Entry 8QU2 (X-ray diffraction, 1.45 A resolution); this record covers chains B and C of the 3 polymer chains in the assembly.

# Chain B
Molecule: Nuclear transcription factor Y subunit beta
Organism: Homo sapiens
Reference sequence: P25208 (NFYB_HUMAN); residue numbers follow UniProt; this construct covers 51-143
Chain sequence (95 residues; numbered 49 to 143; the number before each row is that of its first residue):
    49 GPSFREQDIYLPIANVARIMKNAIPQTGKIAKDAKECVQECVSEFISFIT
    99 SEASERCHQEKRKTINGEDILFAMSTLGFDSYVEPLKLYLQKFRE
Unresolved in the structure: 49-56
Differences from the reference sequence: expression tag (49-50)
Swiss-Prot annotation at these positions:
  - DNA-binding region: Leu59 to Ala65
  - region: Val86 to Ile97 (Subunit association domain (SAD))
  - cross-link: Lys140 (Glycyl lysine isopeptide (Lys-Gly) (interchain with G-Cter in ubiquitin))

# Chain C
Molecule: Nuclear transcription factor Y subunit gamma
Organism: Homo sapiens
Reference sequence: Q13952 (NFYC_HUMAN); numbering as in UniProt (aligned over 27-120)
Chain sequence (96 residues; row label = number of the first residue in the row):
    25 GPMEEIRNLTVKDFRVQELPLARIKKIMKLDEDVKMISAEAPVLFAKAAQ
    75 IFITELTLRAWIHTEDNKRRTLQRNDIAMAITKFDQFDFLIDIVPR
Unresolved in the structure: 25-38, 120
Differences from the reference sequence: expression tag (25-26)

# Chain B / chain C interface
Pairs across the interface (108; chain B residue first):
  Ile57(B) with Arg47(C); Lys50(C); Ile51(C); Leu54(C), hydrophobic
  Tyr58(B) with Arg47(C), hydrogen bond (backbone-side chain)
  Leu59(B) with Arg47(C); Ile48(C), hydrophobic
  Pro60(B) with Pro44(C); Arg47(C)
  Asn63(B) with Glu42(C); Leu43(C); Pro44(C)
  Ile67(B) with Gln74(C); Ile77(C), hydrophobic; Thr78(C)
  Met68(B) with Ile77(C), hydrophobic; Thr81(C); Leu96(C), hydrophobic
  Ala71(B) with Thr78(C); Thr81(C); Leu82(C)
  Ile72(B) with Thr81(C); Trp85(C), hydrophobic
  Pro73(B) with Trp85(C); Arg94(C)
  Thr75(B) with Arg94(C), hydrogen bond
  Gly76(B) with Trp85(C); Arg94(C)
  Lys77(B) with Arg94(C), hydrogen bond (backbone-backbone); Thr95(C); Leu96(C), hydrogen bond (backbone-backbone)
  Ile78(B) with Leu96(C)
  Ala79(B) with Thr95(C); Leu96(C), hydrogen bond (backbone-backbone); Gln97(C)
  Asp81(B) with Arg98(C), hydrogen bond (backbone-side chain)
  Ala82(B) with Leu96(C); Gln97(C); Arg98(C); Ile101(C)
  Cys85(B) with Arg98(C); Ile101(C), hydrophobic; Val118(C), hydrophobic
  Val86(B) with Ile77(C), hydrophobic; Ile101(C), hydrophobic
  Glu88(B) with Arg98(C), salt bridge; Ile117(C)
  Cys89(B) with Phe76(C); Leu80(C), hydrophobic; Leu114(C), hydrophobic; Val118(C), hydrophobic
  Val90(B) with Ala73(C), hydrophobic; Phe76(C), hydrophobic; Ile77(C), hydrophobic
  Ser91(B) with Ile51(C)
  Glu92(B) with Phe113(C); Ile117(C)
  Phe93(B) with Ala72(C), hydrophobic; Phe113(C), hydrophobic
  Ile94(B) with Ile51(C), hydrophobic; Phe69(C)
  Ser95(B) with Ile51(C)
  Phe96(B) with Phe113(C), hydrophobic
  Ile97(B) with Phe69(C), hydrophobic
  Thr98(B) with Met52(C); Val58(C); Phe69(C)
  Ser99(B) with Asp55(C)
  Ser102(B) with Asp55(C), hydrogen bond; Asp57(C), hydrogen bond (side chain-backbone); Val58(C), hydrogen bond (side chain-backbone)
  Lys111(B) with Lys59(C); Met60(C), hydrogen bond (backbone-backbone)
  Thr112(B) with Met60(C); Ile61(C); Ser62(C)
  Ile113(B) with Val58(C), hydrophobic; Met60(C), hydrogen bond (backbone-backbone); Ile61(C); Ser62(C), hydrogen bond (backbone-backbone)
  Asn114(B) with Ser62(C); Glu64(C)
  Gly115(B) with Ser62(C); Glu64(C), hydrogen bond (backbone-side chain); Leu68(C)
  Ile118(B) with Ala65(C), hydrophobic; Phe69(C), hydrophobic
  Met122(B) with Phe69(C), hydrophobic; Ala72(C), hydrophobic
  Gly126(B) with Gln110(C)
  Phe127(B) with Gln110(C); Phe113(C), hydrophobic
  Tyr130(B) with Ala72(C); Ile75(C); Phe76(C)
  Leu134(B) with Leu68(C); Lys71(C); Ala72(C); Ile75(C), hydrophobic
  Tyr137(B) with Val40(C); Gln41(C); Val67(C), hydrophobic; Lys71(C)
  Leu138(B) with Glu64(C); Val67(C), hydrophobic; Leu68(C), hydrophobic
  Phe141(B) with Val67(C), hydrophobic
  Arg142(B) with Glu64(C), salt bridge
Interface residues without a listed pair, chain B (53 interface residues in all): Val64, Glu84, His106, Glu116, Leu119, Pro133
Interface residues without a listed pair, chain C (48 interface residues in all): Glu89, Ile105

# In short
The interface between chain B and chain C involves 53 residues on one side and 48 on the other; the contacts
include 13 hydrogen bonds and 2 salt bridges. Polar pairs include Glu88(B)-Arg98(C), Arg142(B)-Glu64(C) and
Tyr58(B)-Arg47(C).
Chain B is Nuclear transcription factor Y subunit beta and chain C is Nuclear transcription factor Y subunit
gamma, both from Homo sapiens; the structure, NF-YB/C Heterodimer in Complex with a 16-mer NF-YA-derived
Peptide Stabilized with C8-Hydrocarbon Linker, was determined by X-ray diffraction together with 8QU3 and 8QU4
from the same study.
